PDB entry 7V1M | X-ray diffraction, 2.83 A resolution | chains B and C of the 4 polymer chains in the assembly

Chain B:
Protein: Histone H3.3
Organism: Homo sapiens
Reference sequence: P84243 (H33_HUMAN); residues 1-135 here correspond to UniProt positions 2-136 (UniProt number = residue number + 1)
Sequence (135 residues; numbered 1 to 135; the number before each row is that of its first residue):
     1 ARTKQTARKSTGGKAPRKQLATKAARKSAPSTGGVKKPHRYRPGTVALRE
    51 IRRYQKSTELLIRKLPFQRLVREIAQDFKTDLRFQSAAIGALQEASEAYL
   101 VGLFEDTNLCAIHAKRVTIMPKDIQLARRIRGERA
Unresolved in the structure: 1-48, 135
UniProt features mapped onto this chain:
  - site: Ser-31 (Interaction with ZMYND11)
  - modified residue: Arg-2 (Asymmetric dimethylarginine), Thr-3 (Phosphothreonine), Lys-4 (Allysine), Gln-5 (5-glutamyl dopamine), Thr-6 (Phosphothreonine), Arg-8 (Citrulline), Lys-9 (N6,N6,N6-trimethyllysine), Ser-10 (ADP-ribosylserine), Thr-11 (Phosphothreonine), Lys-14 (N6-(2-hydroxyisobutyryl)lysine), Arg-17 (Asymmetric dimethylarginine), Lys-18 (N6-(2-hydroxyisobutyryl)lysine), Lys-23 (N6-(2-hydroxyisobutyryl)lysine), Arg-26 (Citrulline), Lys-27 (N6,N6,N6-trimethyllysine), Ser-28 (ADP-ribosylserine), Ser-31 (Phosphoserine), Lys-36 (N6,N6,N6-trimethyllysine), Lys-37 (N6-methyllysine), Tyr-41 (Phosphotyrosine) and 9 more in UniProt
  - lipidation: Lys-18 (N6-decanoyllysine)
Reported in the primary citation:
  - mutagenesis - I51A/R52A/Y54A: decreased binding to Isoform 2 of Nuclear autoantigenic sperm protein
  - post-translational modification sites: Tyr-54 (proposed by the authors, not directly observed)

Chain C:
Protein: Histone H4
Organism: Homo sapiens
Reference sequence: P62805 (H4_HUMAN); residues 1-102 here correspond to UniProt positions 2-103 (UniProt number = residue number + 1)
Sequence (102 residues; row label = number of the first residue in the row):
     1 SGRGKGGKGLGKGGAKRHRKVLRDNIQGITKPAIRRLARRGGVKRISGLI
    51 YEETRGVLKVFLENVIRDAVTYTEHAKRKTVTAMDVVYALKRQGRTLYGF
   101 GG
Unresolved in the structure: 1-21, 102
UniProt features mapped onto this chain:
  - DNA-binding region: Lys-16 to Lys-20
  - modified residue: Ser-1 (N-acetylserine), Arg-3 (Asymmetric dimethylarginine), Lys-5 (N6-(2-hydroxyisobutyryl)lysine), Lys-8 (N6-(2-hydroxyisobutyryl)lysine), Lys-12 (N6-(2-hydroxyisobutyryl)lysine), Lys-16 (N6-(2-hydroxyisobutyryl)lysine), Lys-20 (N6,N6,N6-trimethyllysine), Lys-31 (N6-(2-hydroxyisobutyryl)lysine), Lys-44 (N6-(2-hydroxyisobutyryl)lysine), Ser-47 (Phosphoserine), Tyr-51 (Phosphotyrosine), Lys-59 (N6-(2-hydroxyisobutyryl)lysine), Lys-77 (N6-(2-hydroxyisobutyryl)lysine), Lys-79 (N6-(2-hydroxyisobutyryl)lysine), Thr-80 (Phosphothreonine), Tyr-88 (Phosphotyrosine), Lys-91 (N6-(2-hydroxyisobutyryl)lysine)
  - cross-link (Glycyl lysine isopeptide (Lys-Gly)): Lys-12 (interchain with G-Cter in SUMO2), Lys-20 (interchain with G-Cter in SUMO2), Lys-31 (interchain with G-Cter in SUMO2), Lys-59 (interchain with G-Cter in SUMO2), Lys-79 (interchain with G-Cter in SUMO2), Lys-91 (interchain with G-Cter in SUMO2)

Interface between chain B and chain C:
Residue-residue contacts - 74 pairs, chain B then chain C:
  Arg-52(B) / Arg-39(C)
  Arg-52(B) / Arg-40(C)
  Arg-52(B) / Gly-41(C)
  Arg-52(B) / Gly-42(C)
  Arg-53(B) / Arg-39(C)  hydrogen bond (backbone-backbone)
  Arg-53(B) / Arg-40(C)
  Gln-55(B) / Arg-40(C)
  Leu-61(B) / Ala-33(C)
  Leu-61(B) / Arg-36(C)
  Leu-61(B) / Leu-37(C)  hydrophobic
  Ile-62(B) / Gly-28(C)
  Arg-63(B) / Gly-28(C)
  Pro-66(B) / Gln-27(C)
  Pro-66(B) / Gly-28(C)
  Phe-67(B) / Gly-28(C)  hydrogen bond (backbone-backbone)
  Phe-67(B) / Leu-62(C)  hydrophobic
  Leu-70(B) / Ile-26(C)
  Leu-70(B) / Gly-28(C)
  Leu-70(B) / Leu-62(C)  hydrophobic
  Val-71(B) / Ile-66(C)
  Ile-74(B) / Lys-59(C)
  Ile-74(B) / Glu-63(C)
  Ile-74(B) / Ile-66(C)  hydrophobic
  Arg-83(B) / Lys-79(C)
  Arg-83(B) / Thr-80(C)
  Gln-85(B) / Thr-80(C)
  Gln-85(B) / Val-81(C)  hydrogen bond (backbone-backbone)
  Ala-88(B) / Val-81(C)
  Ala-88(B) / Thr-82(C)
  Ala-88(B) / Ala-83(C)
  Ala-91(B) / Ala-83(C)  hydrophobic
  Ala-91(B) / Val-86(C)  hydrophobic
  Leu-92(B) / Val-65(C)  hydrophobic
  Ala-95(B) / Phe-61(C)
  Ala-95(B) / Leu-90(C)  hydrophobic
  Ser-96(B) / Leu-58(C)
  Ser-96(B) / Phe-61(C)
  Ser-96(B) / Leu-62(C)
  Tyr-99(B) / Phe-61(C)  hydrophobic
  Leu-100(B) / Ile-29(C)  hydrophobic
  Leu-100(B) / Leu-37(C)  hydrophobic
  Val-101(B) / Leu-37(C)  hydrophobic
  Val-101(B) / Arg-40(C)
  Phe-104(B) / Leu-37(C)
  Phe-104(B) / Ala-38(C)  hydrophobic
  Phe-104(B) / Gly-41(C)
  Phe-104(B) / Val-43(C)
  Phe-104(B) / Thr-54(C)
  Glu-105(B) / Gly-41(C)
  Glu-105(B) / Tyr-98(C)
  Asn-108(B) / Gly-42(C)  hydrogen bond (side chain-backbone)
  Asn-108(B) / Val-43(C)
  Asn-108(B) / Lys-44(C)
  Val-117(B) / Lys-44(C)
  Val-117(B) / Arg-45(C)
  Thr-118(B) / Arg-45(C)
  Thr-118(B) / Ile-46(C)
  Thr-118(B) / Ser-47(C)
  Ile-119(B) / Val-43(C)  hydrophobic
  Ile-119(B) / Arg-45(C)  hydrogen bond (backbone-backbone)
  Ile-119(B) / Ile-46(C)
  Ile-119(B) / Ser-47(C)  hydrogen bond (backbone-backbone)
  Ile-119(B) / Ile-50(C)
  Met-120(B) / Ile-50(C)
  Pro-121(B) / Leu-49(C)  hydrophobic
  Pro-121(B) / Ile-50(C)
  Pro-121(B) / Glu-53(C)
  Ile-124(B) / Ile-50(C)  hydrophobic
  Ile-124(B) / Glu-53(C)
  Ile-124(B) / Thr-54(C)
  Gln-125(B) / Glu-53(C)
  Arg-128(B) / Val-57(C)
  Arg-131(B) / Thr-96(C)
  Glu-133(B) / Gln-93(C)
Also at the interface, not in a pair above, chain B (43 interface residues in all): Glu-50, Tyr-54, Arg-69, Glu-73, Ala-75, Phe-78, Phe-84, Ala-87, Glu-97
Also at the interface, not in a pair above, chain C (42 interface residues in all): Ile-34, Val-60, Arg-67

In short:
43 residues of chain B and 42 residues of chain C are in contact, with 6 hydrogen bonds. Polar contacts
include Asn-108(B)/Gly-42(C), Arg-53(B)/Arg-39(C) and Phe-67(B)/Gly-28(C). The paper reports that
I51A/R52A/Y54A of chain B reduce binding to Isoform 2 of Nuclear autoantigenic sperm protein; a modification
site at Tyr-54(B).
Here chain B is Histone H3.3 and chain C is Histone H4, both from Homo sapiens. Entry 7V1M (Structural basis
for the co-chaperone relationship of sNASP and ASF1b) was determined by X-ray diffraction, deposited together
with 7V1K and 7V1L.
